3I62 - chains A and B; structure by X-ray diffraction, 1.95 A resolution.

[Chain A]
Protein: ATP-dependent RNA helicase MSS116
Source organism: Saccharomyces cerevisiae
Notes: EC 3.6.1.-; fragment: to 597
Reference sequence: P15424 (MS116_YEAST); residues 37-597 here = UniProt positions 37-597
Chain sequence (563 residues; numbered 35 to 597; the number before each row is that of its first residue):
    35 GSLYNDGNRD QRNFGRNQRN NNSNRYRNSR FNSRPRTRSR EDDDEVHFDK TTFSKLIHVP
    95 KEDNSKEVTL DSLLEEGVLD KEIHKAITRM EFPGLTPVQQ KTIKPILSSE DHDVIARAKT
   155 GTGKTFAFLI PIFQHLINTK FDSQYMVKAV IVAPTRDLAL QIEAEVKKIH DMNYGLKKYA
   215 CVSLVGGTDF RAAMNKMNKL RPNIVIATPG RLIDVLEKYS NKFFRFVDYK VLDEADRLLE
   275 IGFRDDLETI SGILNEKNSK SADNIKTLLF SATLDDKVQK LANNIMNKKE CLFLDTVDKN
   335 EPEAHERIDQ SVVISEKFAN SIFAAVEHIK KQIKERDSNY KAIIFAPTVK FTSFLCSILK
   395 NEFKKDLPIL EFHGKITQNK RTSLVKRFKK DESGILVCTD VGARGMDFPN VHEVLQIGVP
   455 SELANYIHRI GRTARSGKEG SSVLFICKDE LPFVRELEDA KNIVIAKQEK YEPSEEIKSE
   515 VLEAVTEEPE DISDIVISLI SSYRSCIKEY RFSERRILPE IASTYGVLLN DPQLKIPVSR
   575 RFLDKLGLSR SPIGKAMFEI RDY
Unresolved in the structure: 35-87, 597
Differences from the reference sequence: expression tag (35-36)
Small-molecule neighbours:
  - ADP (adenosine-5'-diphosphate): Phe-126, Pro-127, Gly-128, Leu-129, Thr-130, Gln-133, Lys-153, Thr-154, Gly-155, Thr-156, Gly-157, Lys-158, Thr-159, Phe-160, Gln-195, Glu-199, Gly-439, Asp-441, Arg-469, Ser-470
  - tetrafluoroaluminate (ALF): Lys-153, Thr-154, Gly-155, Lys-158, Glu-268, Ala-306, Gly-439, Met-440, His-462, Gly-465, Arg-466, Arg-469
Curated features (UniProtKB/Swiss-Prot):
  - motif: Ser-106 to Gln-134 (Q motif), Asp-267 to Asp-270 (DEAD box)
  - binding site (ATP): Ala-152 to Thr-159
From the paper describing this entry:
  - conformationally variable residues: His-462
  - mutagenesis - S557P: abolished catalytic activity (citing earlier work)

[Chain B]
Molecule: 10-nt RNA strand
Sequence (10 nucleotides; numbered 1 to 10; the number before each row is that of its first residue):
     1 UUUUUUUUUU

[Interface between chain A and chain B]
Pairs across the interface (53; chain A residue first):
  Pro-188(A) with U5(B), hydrogen bond to the sugar; U6(B), sugar contact
  Thr-189(A) with U5(B), phosphate contact; U6(B), phosphate contact
  Arg-190(A) with U6(B), hydrogen bond to the phosphate; U7(B), salt bridge to the phosphate; U8(B), salt bridge to the phosphate
  Gly-220(A) with U7(B), hydrogen bond to the phosphate; U8(B), phosphate contact
  Gly-221(A) with U8(B), hydrogen bond to the phosphate; U9(B), base contact
  Thr-222(A) with U9(B), sugar contact
  Asp-223(A) with U9(B), base contact
  Phe-224(A) with U9(B), hydrogen bond to the sugar; U10(B), base contact
  Arg-225(A) with U10(B), base contact
  Thr-242(A) with U6(B), phosphate contact; U7(B), hydrogen bond to the phosphate
  Pro-243(A) with U6(B), sugar contact
  Gly-244(A) with U6(B), hydrogen bond to the sugar; U7(B), sugar contact
  Arg-245(A) with U7(B), hydrogen bond to the sugar; U8(B), salt bridge to the phosphate
  Asp-248(A) with U7(B), hydrogen bond to the sugar; U10(B), hydrogen bond to the sugar
  Lys-252(A) with U10(B), hydrogen bond to the sugar
  Tyr-253(A) with U10(B), base contact
  Arg-271(A) with U4(B), hydrogen bond to the base; U5(B), base contact
  Phe-277(A) with U5(B), base contact; U6(B), sugar contact
  Pro-381(A) with U4(B), sugar contact
  Thr-382(A) with U3(B), phosphate contact; U4(B), phosphate contact
  Val-383(A) with U4(B), hydrogen bond to the phosphate; U5(B), phosphate contact
  Lys-384(A) with U3(B), salt bridge to the phosphate
  His-407(A) with U5(B), phosphate contact
  Gly-408(A) with U5(B), hydrogen bond to the phosphate
  Arg-415(A) with U6(B), salt bridge to the phosphate
  Thr-433(A) with U4(B), hydrogen bond to the phosphate; U5(B), hydrogen bond to the phosphate
  Asp-434(A) with U4(B), sugar contact
  Val-435(A) with U4(B), sugar contact; U5(B), phosphate contact
  Asp-528(A) with U1(B), phosphate contact
  Ser-532(A) with U3(B), phosphate contact
  Ser-535(A) with U3(B), sugar contact
  Ser-536(A) with U3(B), hydrogen bond to the sugar
  Ser-539(A) with U3(B), base contact
  Val-572(A) with U1(B), base contact
  Ser-573(A) with U1(B), hydrogen bond to the base
  Phe-576(A) with U1(B), sugar contact
Other interface residues (no listed pair), chain A (41 interface residues in all): Val-219, Asp-280, Ser-455, Ile-531, Pro-571
Other interface residues (no listed pair), chain B (10 interface residues in all): U2

[In short]
41 residues of chain A and 10 residues of chain B are in contact; the contacts include 18 hydrogen bonds and 5
salt bridges. Polar contacts include Arg-271(A)/U4(B), Ser-573(A)/U1(B) and Pro-188(A)/U5(B). Chain A binds
ADP and tetrafluoroaluminate. The paper reports that S557P of chain A abolishes catalytic activity;
conformational variability at His-462(A).
Chain A is ATP-dependent RNA helicase MSS116 (Saccharomyces cerevisiae) and chain B is a 10-nt RNA strand; the
structure, Structure of Mss116p bound to ssRNA and ADP-Aluminum Fluoride, was determined by X-ray diffraction
together with 3I5X, 3I5Y and 3I61 from the same study.
